Entry 5YUT (X-ray diffraction, 2.15 A resolution); this record covers chains F and H of the 3 polymer chains in the assembly.

# Chain F
Protein: DNA polymerase IV
Organism: Escherichia coli K-12
Notes: EC 2.7.7.7
Reference sequence: Q47155 (DPO4_ECOLI); residue numbers follow UniProt; this construct covers 2-351
Sequence (352 residues; numbered 0 to 351; the number before each row is that of its first residue; numbering starts at 0):
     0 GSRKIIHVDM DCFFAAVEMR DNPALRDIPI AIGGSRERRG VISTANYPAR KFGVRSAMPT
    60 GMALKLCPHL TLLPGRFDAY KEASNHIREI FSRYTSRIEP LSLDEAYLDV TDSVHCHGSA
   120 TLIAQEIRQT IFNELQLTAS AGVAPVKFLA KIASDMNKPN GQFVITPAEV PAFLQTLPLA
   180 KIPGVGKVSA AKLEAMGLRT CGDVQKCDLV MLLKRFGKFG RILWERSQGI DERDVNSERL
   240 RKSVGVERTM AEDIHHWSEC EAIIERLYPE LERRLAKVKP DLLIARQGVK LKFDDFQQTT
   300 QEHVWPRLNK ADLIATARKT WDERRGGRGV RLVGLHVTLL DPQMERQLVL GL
Not modelled in the structure: 342-351
Differences from the reference sequence: expression tag (0-1)
Metal / ion sites: Mg2+ site 1: Asp8, Met9, Asp103 (together with dTTP); Mg2+ site 2: Asp103, Glu104 (together with dTTP) (shared with DC873(H) of chain H)
Residues lining bound ligands: dTTP (TTP): Asp8, Met9, Asp10, Cys11, Phe12, Phe13, Ser42, Thr43, Arg49, Ser55, Ala56, Asp103, Glu104, Lys157
Swiss-Prot annotation at these positions:
  - active site: Glu104
  - binding site (Mg(2+)): Asp8, Asp103
  - site: Phe13 (Substrate discrimination)
  - natural variant: Glu36 to Arg38 (sequence variant, change not given here; In strain: ECOR 45B1), Gln124 (Q124K: In strain: ECOR 35D), Asn132 (N132S: In strain: ECOR 34B1 and ECOR 37UG), Gln135 (Q135H: In strain: ECOR 70B1), Pro170 (P170S: In strain: ECOR 37UG), Ala171 (A171T: In strain: ECOR 45B1, ECOR 46D and 2 more), Leu176 (L176F: In strain: ECOR 37UG), Gly201 (G201S: In strain: ECOR 59B2), Met210 (M210I: In strain: ECOR 37UG, ECOR 45B1 and 4 more; M210T: In strain: ECOR 35D, ECOR 46D and 6 more), Arg225 (R225C: In strain: ECOR 59B2 and ECOR 60B2), Ala310 (A310S: In strain: ECOR 57B2, ECOR 59B2 and 2 more), Asp321 (D321N: In strain: ECOR 35D)
  - mutagenesis: Asp8 (D8A/H: Loss of function), Arg49 (R49A/F: Loss of function), Asp103 (D103A/N: Loss of function), Glu104 (E104A: Loss of function)
What the authors report for this chain:
  - mutagenesis - R49A: abolished catalytic activity

# Chain H
Molecule: DTN
Sequence (18 nucleotides; each row starts with the number of its first residue):
   856 TCTAGGGTCC TAGGACCC
Not modelled in the structure: 856-857
Metal / ion sites: Mg2+: DC873 (together with dTTP) (shared with Asp103(F), Glu104(F) of chain F)

# How chain F and chain H interact
Contacting residue pairs (29):
  Ser101(F) - DC873(H)  hydrogen bond to the phosphate
  Asp103(F) - DC873(H)  phosphate contact
  Glu104(F) - DC873(H)  phosphate contact
  Lys150(F) - DC872(H)  phosphate contact
  Lys150(F) - DC873(H)  salt bridge to the phosphate
  Ile181(F) - DC872(H)  phosphate contact
  Pro182(F) - DC872(H)  phosphate contact
  Gly183(F) - DC871(H)  sugar contact
  Gly183(F) - DC872(H)  hydrogen bond to the phosphate
  Val184(F) - DC872(H)  phosphate contact
  Gly185(F) - DC871(H)  hydrogen bond to the phosphate
  Gly185(F) - DC872(H)  phosphate contact
  Lys186(F) - DC871(H)  hydrogen bond to the phosphate
  Val187(F) - DA870(H)  phosphate contact
  Val187(F) - DC871(H)  hydrogen bond to the phosphate
  Ser188(F) - DA870(H)  phosphate contact
  Ser188(F) - DC871(H)  hydrogen bond to the phosphate
  Arg285(F) - DC865(H)  sugar contact
  Arg285(F) - DT866(H)  salt bridge to the phosphate
  Thr298(F) - DG868(H)  hydrogen bond to the phosphate
  Thr299(F) - DA867(H)  sugar contact
  Thr299(F) - DG868(H)  hydrogen bond to the phosphate
  Gln300(F) - DA867(H)  phosphate contact
  Glu301(F) - DT866(H)  phosphate contact
  Glu301(F) - DA867(H)  hydrogen bond to the phosphate
  His302(F) - DT866(H)  phosphate contact
  Val303(F) - DC865(H)  phosphate contact
  Val303(F) - DT866(H)  hydrogen bond to the phosphate
  Arg323(F) - DG868(H)  salt bridge to the phosphate
Also at the interface, not in a pair above, chain F (21 interface residues in all): Gln297
Also at the interface, not in a pair above, chain H (9 interface residues in all): DG869

# In short
Chain F and chain H form an interface of 21 and 9 residues respectively; the contacts include 10 hydrogen
bonds and 3 salt bridges. Polar pairs include Ser101(F)-DC873(H), Gly183(F)-DC872(H) and Gly185(F)-DC871(H).
Ligands of chain F: dTTP. From the paper: R49A of chain F abolishes catalytic activity.
Here chain F is DNA polymerase IV (Escherichia coli K-12) and chain H is DTN. Entry 5YUT (DNA polymerase IV -
DNA ternary complex 3) was determined by X-ray diffraction (same publication as 5YUR, 5YUS, 5YUU, 5YUV, 5YUW,
5YUX and 10 further entries).
